Entry 5Y13 (X-ray diffraction, 1.75 A resolution); this record covers chain A.

Chain A:
Name: Fatty acid-binding protein, adipocyte
From: Homo sapiens
UniProt: P15090 (FABP4_HUMAN); residues 0-131 here correspond to UniProt positions 1-132 (UniProt number = residue number + 1)
Amino-acid sequence (152 residues; each row starts with the number of its first residue; numbers below 1 keep their minus sign (Met-20 is residue -20)):
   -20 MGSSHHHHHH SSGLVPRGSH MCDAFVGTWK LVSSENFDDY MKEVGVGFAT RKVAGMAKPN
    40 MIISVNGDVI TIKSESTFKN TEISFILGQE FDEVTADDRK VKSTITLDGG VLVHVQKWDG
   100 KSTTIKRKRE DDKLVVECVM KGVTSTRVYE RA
Unresolved in the structure: -20 to -5
Differences from the reference sequence: expression tag (-20 to -1)
Ligand contacts: 8K0 (5-[(4-bromanylnaphthalen-1-yl)sulfonylamino]pentanoic acid): Phe16, Tyr19, Met20, Val25, Ala33, Phe57, Glu72, Thr74, Ala75, Asp76, Arg78, Gln95, Ile104, Val115, Cys117, Arg126, Tyr128

Summary:
Chain A binds compound 8K0.
Chain A is Fatty acid-binding protein, adipocyte (Homo sapiens); the structure, Crystal structure of human
FABP4 complexed with ligand 5-((4-bromonaphthalene)-1-sulfonamido)pentanoic acid, was determined by X-ray
diffraction, deposited together with 5Y0F, 5Y0G, 5Y0X and 5Y12.
